PDB entry 3ZYB | X-ray diffraction, 2.29 A resolution | chains A and I

Chain A:
Name: PA-I galactophilic lectin
Source organism: Pseudomonas aeruginosa (strain ATCC 15692 / DSM 22644 / CIP 104116 / JCM 14847 / LMG 12228 / 1C / PRS 101 / PAO1)
UniProt: Q05097 (PA1L_PSEAE); residues 0-121 here correspond to UniProt positions 1-122 (UniProt number = residue number + 1)
Chain sequence (122 residues; each row starts with the number of its first residue; numbering starts at 0):
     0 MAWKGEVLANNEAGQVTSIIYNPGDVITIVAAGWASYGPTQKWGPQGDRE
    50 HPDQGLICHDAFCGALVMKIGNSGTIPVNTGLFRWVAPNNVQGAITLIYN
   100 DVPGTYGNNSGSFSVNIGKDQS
Disordered / not traced: 0
Ion coordination: Ca2+: Tyr36, Asp100, Thr104, Asn107, Asn108 (together with beta-D-galactopyranose)
Residues lining bound ligands: beta-D-galactopyranose / P-hydroxybenzoic acid: Tyr36, Gly37, Pro38, His50, Pro51, Gln53, Cys62, Asp100, Val101, Thr104, Asn107
What the authors report for this chain:
  - binding site for P-hydroxybenzoic acid: His50
  - conformationally variable residues (loop rearrangement): Glu49 to Pro51

Chain I:
Name: Gala-lys-pro-LEUNH2
Chain sequence (4 residues; numbered 301 to 304; the number before each row is that of its first residue):
   301 KPLX
Modified / non-standard residues: NH2 (amino group) at position 304

How chain A and chain I interact:
Residue-residue contacts (4):
  Pro51(A) - Pro302(I)
  Gln53(A) - Lys301(I)  hydrogen bond (side chain-backbone)
  Gln53(A) - Pro302(I)
  Gln53(A) - Leu303(I)

In short:
The interface between chain A and chain I involves 2 residues on one side and 3 on the other, with 1 hydrogen
bond. The hydrogen-bonded pair is Gln53(A)-Lys301(I). Ligands of chain A: beta-D-galactopyranose /
P-hydroxybenzoic acid. From the paper: a binding site for P-hydroxybenzoic acid at His50(A); conformational
variability at Glu49(A).
Chain A is PA-I galactophilic lectin (Pseudomonas aeruginosa (strain ATCC 15692 / DSM 22644 / CIP 104116 / JCM
14847 / LMG 12228 / 1C / PRS 101 / PAO1)) and chain I is Gala-lys-pro-LEUNH2; the structure, Crystal structure
of pa-il lectin complexed with GALAG0 at 2.3 A resolution, was determined by X-ray diffraction together with
3ZYF from the same study.
